PDB entry 1SWB | X-ray diffraction, 1.85 A resolution | chains A and C of the 4 polymer chains in the assembly

== Chain A (and C) ==
Protein: Streptavidin
From: Streptomyces avidinii
Notes: fragment: core, residues 13 - 139; chain C of this document is another copy of the same molecule, construct and numbering; everything in this record applies to it too
UniProt: P22629 (SAV_STRAV); residues 13-139 here correspond to UniProt positions 37-163 (UniProt number = residue number + 24)
Chain sequence (127 residues; numbered 13 to 139; the number before each row is that of its first residue):
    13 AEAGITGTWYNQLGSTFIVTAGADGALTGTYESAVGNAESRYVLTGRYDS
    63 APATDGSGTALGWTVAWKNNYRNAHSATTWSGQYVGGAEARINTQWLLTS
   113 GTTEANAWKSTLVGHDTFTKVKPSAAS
Disordered / not traced: 13-15, 136-139 (chain C: 13-15, 46-48, 134-139)
UniProt features mapped onto this chain:
  - motif: Arg59 to Asp61 (Cell attachment site)
  - binding site (biotin): Tyr43, Tyr54, Trp92, Trp108, Trp120

== Interface between chain A and chain C ==
Residue-residue contacts - 7 pairs, chain A then chain C:
  Gln107(A) - Gln107(C)
  Gln107(A) - Val125(C)
  Gln107(A) - Gly126(C)
  Gln107(A) - His127(C)
  Val125(A) - Gln107(C)
  Gly126(A) - Gln107(C)  hydrogen bond (backbone-side chain)
  His127(A) - His127(C)

== Summary ==
Chain A and chain C each contribute 4 residues to their interface, with 1 hydrogen bond. Its one
hydrogen-bonded contact is Gly126(A)-Gln107(C). UniProt lists 5 biotin-binding residues on chain A.
Chain A and chain C are both Streptavidin (Streptomyces avidinii); the structure, Apo-core-streptavidin at ph
7.5, was determined by X-ray diffraction (same publication as 1SWA, 1SWC, 1SWD and 1SWE).
